1Q81 - chains A and N of the 31 polymer chains in the assembly; structure by X-ray diffraction, 2.95 A resolution.

# Chain A
Molecule: 23S ribosomal RNA
From: Haloarcula marismortui
Sequence (2922 nucleotides; each row starts with the number of its first residue):
     2 UUGGCUACUA UGCCAGCUGG UGGAUUGCUC GGCUCAGGCG CUGAUGAAGG ACGUGCCAAG
    62 CUGCGAUAAG CCAUGGGGAG CCGCACGGAG GCGAAGAACC AUGGAUUUCC GAAUGAGAAU
   122 CUCUCUAACA AUUGCUUCGC GCAAUGAGGA ACCCCGAGAA CUGAAACAUC UCAGUAUCGG
   182 GAGGAACAGA AAACGCAAUG UGAUGUCGUU AGUAACCGCG AGUGAACGCG AUACAGCCCA
   242 AACCGAAGCC CUCACGGGCA AUGUGGUGUC AGGGCUACCU CUCAUCAGCC GACCGUCUCG
   302 ACGAAGUCUC UUGGAACAGA GCGUGAUACA GGGUGACAAC CCCGUACUCG AGACCAGUAC
   362 GACGUGCGGU AGUGCCAGAG UAGCGGGGGU UGGAUAUCCC UCGCGAAUAA CGCAGGCAUC
   422 GACUGCGAAG GCUAAACACA ACCUGAGACC GAUAGUGAAC AAGUAGUGUG AACGAACGCU
   482 GCAAAGUACC CUCAGAAGGG AGGCGAAAUA GAGCAUGAAA UCAGUUGGCG AUCGAGCGAC
   542 AGGGCAUACA AGGUCCCUCG ACGAAUGACC GACGCGCGAG CGUCCAGUAA GACUCACGGG
   602 AAGCCGAUGU UCUGUCGUAC GUUUUGAAAA ACGAGCCAGG GAGUGUGUCU GCAUGGCAAG
   662 UCUAACCGGA GUAUCCGGGG AGGCACAGGG AAACCGACAU GGCCGCAGGG CUUUGCCCGA
   722 GGGCCGCCGU CUUCAAGGGC GGGGAGCCAU GUGGACACGA CCCGAAUCCG GACGAUCUAC
   782 GCAUGGACAA GAUGAAGCGU GCCGAAAGGC ACGUGGAAGU CUGUUAGAGU UGGUGUCCUA
   842 CAAUACCCUC UCGUGAUCUA UGUGUAGGGG UGAAAGGCCC AUCGAGUCCG GCAACAGCUG
   902 GUUCCAAUCG AAACAUGUCG AAGCAUGACC UCCGCCGAGG UAGUCUGUGA GGUAGAGCGA
   962 CCGAUUGGUG UGUCCGCCUC CGAGAGGAGU CGGCACACCU GUCAAACUCC AAACUUACAG
  1022 ACGCCGUUUG ACGCGGGGAU UCCGGUGCGC GGGGUAAGCC UGUGUACCAG GAGGGGAACA
  1082 ACCCAGAGAU AGGUUAAGGU CCCCAAGUGU GGAUUAAGUG UAAUCCUCUG AAGGUGGUCU
  1142 CGAGCCCUAG ACAGCCGGGA GGUGAGCUUA GAAGCAGCUA CCCUCUAAGA AAAGCGUAAC
  1202 AGCUUACCGG CCGAGGUUUG AGGCGCCCAA AAUGAUCGGG ACUCAAAUCC ACCACCGAGA
  1262 CCUGUCCGUA CCACUCAUAC UGGUAAUCGA GUAGAUUGGC GCUCUAAUUG GAUGGAAGUA
  1322 GGGGUGAAAA CUCCUAUGGA CCGAUUAGUG ACGAAAAUCC UGGCCAUAGU AGCAGCGAUA
  1382 GUCGGGUGAG AACCCCGACG GCCUAAUGGA UAAGGGUUCC UCAGCACUGC UGAUCAGCUG
  1442 AGGGUUAGCC GGUCCUAAGU CAUACCGCAA CUCGACUAUG ACGAAAUGGG AAACGGGUUA
  1502 AUAUUCCCGU GCCACUAUGC AGUGAAAGUU GACGCCCUGG GGUCGAUCAC GCUGGGCAUU
  1562 CGCCCAGUCG AACCGUCCAA CUCCGUGGAA GCCGUAAUGG CAGGAAGCGG ACGAACGGCG
  1622 GCAUAGGGAA ACGUGAUUCA ACCUGGGGCC CAUGAAAAGA CGAGCAUAGU GUCCGUACCG
  1682 AGAACCGACA CAGGUGUCCA UGGCGGCGAA AGCCAAGGCC UGUCGGGAGC AACCAACGUU
  1742 AGGGAAUUCG GCAAGUUAGU CCCGUACCUU CGGAAGAAGG GAUGCCUGCU CCGGAACGGA
  1802 GCAGGUCGCA GUGACUCGGA AGCUCGGACU GUCUAGUAAC AACAUAGGUG ACCGCAAAUC
  1862 CGCAAGGACU CGUACGGUCA CUGAAUCCUG CCCAGUGCAG GUAUCUGAAC ACCUCGUACA
  1922 AGAGGACGAA GGACCUGUCA ACGGCGGGGG UAACUAUGAC CCUCUUAAGG UAGCGUAGUA
  1982 CCUUGCCGCA UCAGUAGCGG CUUGCAUGAA UGGAUUAACC AGAGCUUCAC UGUCCCAACG
  2042 UUGGGCCCGG UGAACUGUAC AUUCCAGUGC GGAGUCUGGA GACACCCAGG GGGAAGCGAA
  2102 GACCCUAUGG AGCUUUACUG CAGGCUGUCG CUGAGACGUG GUCGCCGAUG UGCAGCAUAG
  2162 GUAGGAGACA CUACACAGGU ACCCGCGCUA GCGGGCCACC GAGUCAACAG UGAAAUACUA
  2222 CCCGUCGGUG ACUGCGACUC UCACUCCGGG AGGAGGACAC CGAUAGCCGG GCAGUUUGAC
  2282 UGGGGCGGUA CGCGCUCGAA AAGAUAUCGA GCGCGCCCUA UGGCUAUCUC AGCCGGGACA
  2342 GAGACCCGGC GAAGAGUGCA AGAGCAAAAG AUAGCUUGAC AGUGUUCUUC CCAACGAGGA
  2402 ACGCUGACGC GAAAGCGUGG UCUAGCGAAC CAAUUAGCCU GCUUGAUGCG GGCAAUUGAU
  2462 GACAGAAAAG CUACCCUAGG GAUAACAGAG UCGUCACUCG CAAGAGCACA UAUCGACCGA
  2522 GUGGCUUGCU ACCUCGAUGU CGGUUCCCUC CAUCCUGCCC GUGCAGAAGC GGGCAAGGGU
  2582 GAGGUUGUUC GCCUAUUAAA GGAGGUCGUG AGCUGGGUUU AGACCGUCGU GAGACAGGUC
  2642 GGCUGCUAUC UACUGGGUGU GUAAUGGUGU CUGACAAGAA CGACCGUAUA GUACGAGAGG
  2702 AACUACGGUU GGUGGCCACU GGUGUACCGG UUGUUCGAGA GAGCACGUGC CGGGUAGCCA
  2762 CGCCACACGG GGUAAGAGCU GAACGCAUCU AAGCUCGAAA CCCACUUGGA AAAGAGACAC
  2822 CGCCGAGGUC CCGCGUACAA GACGCGGUCG AUAGACUCGG GGUGUGCGCG UCGAGGUAAC
  2882 GAGACGUUAA GCCCACGAGC ACUAACAGAC CAAAGCCAUC AU
Not modelled in the structure: 2-9, 126-127, 715, 971-998, 1560, 1952-1963, 2137-2236, 2339-2343, 2665-2666, 2915-2923
Bound ions: Mg2+ site 1 near G28 (its only coordinating residue here); Na+ site 1: C40, G41; Na+ site 2: G56, A59, G61; Na+ site 3 near G66 (its only coordinating residue here); Mg2+ site 2 near U115 (its only coordinating residue here); Na+ site 4: C141, G142; Na+ site 5 near U146 (its only coordinating residue here); Mg2+ site 3: C162, U2276; K+ site 1: C162, U163, U172; Mg2+ site 4: A165, A167, C168; Na+ site 6: A165, A166; Mg2+ site 5: A166, G219; 63 more Na+ sites not listed; 94 more Mg2+ sites not listed; 1 more K+ sites not listed
Ligand contacts: puromycin-5'-monophosphate (PPU): G2102, A2103, A2486, C2487, U2541, C2542, G2588, C2608, G2618, U2619, U2620
What the authors report for this chain:
  - binding site for minihelix-puromycin: G2588
  - binding site for puromycin-5'-monophosphate: A2486
  - catalytic residues: A2486 (proposed by the authors, not directly observed)

# Chain N
Molecule: L15 Ribosomal Protein
From: Haloarcula marismortui
Sequence (194 residues; row label = number of the first residue in the row):
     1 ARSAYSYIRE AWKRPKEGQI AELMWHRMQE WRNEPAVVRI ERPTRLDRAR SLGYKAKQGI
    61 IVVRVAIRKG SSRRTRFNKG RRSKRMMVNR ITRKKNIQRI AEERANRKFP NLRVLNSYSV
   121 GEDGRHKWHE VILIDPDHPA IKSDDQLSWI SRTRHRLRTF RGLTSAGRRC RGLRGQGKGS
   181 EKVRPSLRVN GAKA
Bound ions: Na+ site 1: Asn-106, Phe-109, Leu-112; Na+ site 2: Lys-193 (shared with U391(A), U392(A) of chain A)

# How chain A and chain N interact
Pairs across the interface (267):
  G44(A) / Arg-156(N)  base contact
  U133(A) / Lys-108(N)  hydrogen bond to the sugar
  U133(A) / Pro-110(N)  base contact
  U134(A) / Lys-108(N)  phosphate contact
  U134(A) / Phe-109(N)  sugar contact
  U134(A) / Asn-111(N)  hydrogen bond to the sugar
  G135(A) / Arg-39(N)  salt bridge to the phosphate
  G135(A) / Ile-61(N)  phosphate contact
  G135(A) / Phe-109(N)  phosphate contact
  G135(A) / Asn-111(N)  hydrogen bond to the sugar
  G135(A) / Asp-135(N)  hydrogen bond to the sugar
  C136(A) / Arg-39(N)  salt bridge to the phosphate
  C136(A) / Gln-58(N)  phosphate contact
  C136(A) / His-138(N)  hydrogen bond to the sugar
  U137(A) / Gln-58(N)  phosphate contact
  A145(A) / Asn-111(N)  sugar contact
  A145(A) / Asp-137(N)  sugar contact
  C154(A) / Arg-188(N)  salt bridge to the phosphate
  C155(A) / Arg-161(N)  hydrogen bond to the sugar
  C155(A) / Arg-171(N)  hydrogen bond to the phosphate
  C155(A) / Ser-186(N)  hydrogen bond to the phosphate
  C155(A) / Arg-188(N)  salt bridge to the phosphate
  C155(A) / Val-189(N)  hydrogen bond to the phosphate
  C156(A) / Arg-99(N)  hydrogen bond to the phosphate
  C156(A) / Phe-160(N)  sugar contact
  C156(A) / Arg-161(N)  sugar contact
  C156(A) / Arg-171(N)  salt bridge to the phosphate
  C156(A) / Ser-186(N)  phosphate contact
  C156(A) / Leu-187(N)  hydrogen bond to the phosphate
  C156(A) / Arg-188(N)  hydrogen bond to the phosphate
  G157(A) / Lys-95(N)  hydrogen bond to the sugar
  G157(A) / Arg-99(N)  salt bridge to the phosphate
  G157(A) / Leu-187(N)  phosphate contact
  A158(A) / Arg-93(N)  salt bridge to the phosphate
  A158(A) / Lys-94(N)  hydrogen bond to the phosphate
  G159(A) / Arg-74(N)  salt bridge to the phosphate
  G159(A) / Arg-93(N)  salt bridge to the phosphate
  A160(A) / Arg-81(N)  hydrogen bond to the sugar
  A160(A) / Arg-85(N)  salt bridge to the phosphate
  A161(A) / Arg-81(N)  phosphate contact
  A161(A) / Arg-82(N)  hydrogen bond to the phosphate
  U170(A) / Arg-82(N)  salt bridge to the phosphate
  U170(A) / Ser-83(N)  hydrogen bond to the phosphate
  U170(A) / Lys-84(N)  hydrogen bond to the phosphate
  C171(A) / Arg-82(N)  salt bridge to the phosphate
  C171(A) / Lys-84(N)  phosphate contact
  U172(A) / Arg-82(N)  hydrogen bond to the base
  A174(A) / Arg-85(N)  base contact
  G175(A) / Lys-94(N)  base contact
  G175(A) / Gly-191(N)  sugar contact
  G175(A) / Ala-192(N)  sugar contact
  G175(A) / Lys-193(N)  salt bridge to the phosphate
  G181(A) / Arg-107(N)  hydrogen bond to the sugar
  G181(A) / Phe-160(N)  hydrogen bond to the base
  G182(A) / Leu-157(N)  phosphate contact
  A183(A) / Arg-156(N)  sugar contact
  A183(A) / Leu-157(N)  sugar contact
  A183(A) / Arg-161(N)  sugar contact
  G184(A) / Thr-153(N)  phosphate contact
  G184(A) / Arg-156(N)  salt bridge to the phosphate
  A187(A) / Arg-154(N)  salt bridge to the phosphate
  A187(A) / Arg-161(N)  phosphate contact
  C188(A) / Arg-154(N)  phosphate contact
  C188(A) / Arg-161(N)  salt bridge to the phosphate
  C188(A) / Leu-163(N)  phosphate contact
  C188(A) / Arg-171(N)  hydrogen bond to the phosphate
  C188(A) / Pro-185(N)  hydrogen bond to the sugar
  C188(A) / Ser-186(N)  sugar contact
  A189(A) / Leu-163(N)  phosphate contact
  A189(A) / Arg-168(N)  salt bridge to the phosphate
  A189(A) / Arg-171(N)  salt bridge to the phosphate
  A189(A) / Leu-173(N)  sugar contact
  A189(A) / Arg-184(N)  hydrogen bond to the phosphate
  A189(A) / Pro-185(N)  sugar contact
  G190(A) / Leu-173(N)  phosphate contact
  G190(A) / Gln-176(N)  phosphate contact
  G190(A) / Arg-184(N)  salt bridge to the phosphate
  A191(A) / Gln-176(N)  hydrogen bond to the phosphate
  A192(A) / Gln-176(N)  hydrogen bond to the phosphate
  A193(A) / Arg-174(N)  phosphate contact
  A193(A) / Gln-176(N)  phosphate contact
  A194(A) / Gln-176(N)  sugar contact
  A194(A) / Gly-177(N)  phosphate contact
  C195(A) / Lys-178(N)  hydrogen bond to the phosphate
  A204(A) / Gln-176(N)  sugar contact
  U205(A) / Arg-184(N)  phosphate contact
  G206(A) / Arg-184(N)  phosphate contact
  G206(A) / Pro-185(N)  phosphate contact
  U207(A) / Pro-185(N)  phosphate contact
  G225(A) / Lys-193(N)  salt bridge to the phosphate
  A226(A) / Glu-181(N)  sugar contact
  A226(A) / Lys-182(N)  sugar contact
  A227(A) / Glu-181(N)  sugar contact
  C240(A) / Gln-146(N)  hydrogen bond to the phosphate
  A241(A) / Arg-50(N)  sugar contact
  A241(A) / Ser-51(N)  sugar contact
  A242(A) / Ser-3(N)  phosphate contact
  A242(A) / Tyr-5(N)  phosphate contact
  A242(A) / Arg-50(N)  salt bridge to the phosphate
  A243(A) / Ala-1(N)  hydrogen bond to the phosphate
  A243(A) / Ser-3(N)  phosphate contact
  C244(A) / Ala-1(N)  hydrogen bond to the phosphate
  C250(A) / Ala-140(N)  sugar contact
  C251(A) / Gln-58(N)  hydrogen bond to the sugar
  C251(A) / His-138(N)  sugar contact
  C251(A) / Pro-139(N)  phosphate contact
  C251(A) / Ala-140(N)  sugar contact
  C251(A) / Ser-143(N)  phosphate contact
  C252(A) / Pro-139(N)  phosphate contact
  G259(A) / Gln-58(N)  base contact
  C260(A) / Gln-58(N)  sugar contact
  A261(A) / Arg-42(N)  salt bridge to the phosphate
  A261(A) / Ala-56(N)  sugar contact
  A262(A) / Arg-42(N)  salt bridge to the phosphate
  U263(A) / Arg-42(N)  hydrogen bond to the sugar
  U263(A) / Leu-46(N)  phosphate contact
  G264(A) / Tyr-5(N)  hydrogen bond to the phosphate
  G264(A) / Leu-46(N)  phosphate contact
  G264(A) / Arg-50(N)  salt bridge to the phosphate
  G264(A) / Ala-56(N)  sugar contact
  U265(A) / Arg-50(N)  salt bridge to the phosphate
  U265(A) / Lys-55(N)  phosphate contact
  U265(A) / Ala-56(N)  hydrogen bond to the phosphate
  G266(A) / Lys-55(N)  salt bridge to the phosphate
  G266(A) / Lys-57(N)  salt bridge to the phosphate
  G266(A) / Asp-144(N)  phosphate contact
  C376(A) / Ala-1(N)  hydrogen bond to the sugar
  C377(A) / Ala-1(N)  sugar contact
  C377(A) / Arg-2(N)  phosphate contact
  A378(A) / Arg-9(N)  salt bridge to the phosphate
  G379(A) / Arg-9(N)  sugar contact
  G379(A) / Arg-48(N)  phosphate contact
  G379(A) / Ser-51(N)  hydrogen bond to the base
  A380(A) / Arg-9(N)  phosphate contact
  A380(A) / Trp-12(N)  sugar contact
  A380(A) / Lys-13(N)  base contact
  A380(A) / Arg-45(N)  salt bridge to the phosphate
  A380(A) / Arg-48(N)  salt bridge to the phosphate
  G381(A) / Lys-13(N)  base contact
  G381(A) / Pro-15(N)  base contact
  G381(A) / Arg-45(N)  salt bridge to the phosphate
  G381(A) / Arg-48(N)  salt bridge to the phosphate
  A383(A) / Arg-174(N)  salt bridge to the phosphate
  G388(A) / Arg-90(N)  hydrogen bond to the sugar
  G388(A) / Thr-92(N)  base contact
  G389(A) / Arg-90(N)  salt bridge to the phosphate
  G390(A) / Lys-84(N)  salt bridge to the phosphate
  G390(A) / Lys-94(N)  sugar contact
  G390(A) / Ala-194(N)  base contact
  U391(A) / Lys-84(N)  salt bridge to the phosphate
  U391(A) / Arg-85(N)  salt bridge to the phosphate
  U391(A) / Lys-193(N)  hydrogen bond to the sugar
  U391(A) / Ala-194(N)  sugar contact
  U392(A) / Lys-182(N)  hydrogen bond to the sugar
  U392(A) / Lys-193(N)  sugar contact
  G393(A) / Glu-181(N)  base contact
  G393(A) / Lys-182(N)  hydrogen bond to the base
  G394(A) / Lys-178(N)  base contact
  G394(A) / Gly-179(N)  base contact
  G394(A) / Glu-181(N)  hydrogen bond to the base
  G394(A) / Lys-182(N)  hydrogen bond to the base
  U398(A) / Gly-179(N)  hydrogen bond to the sugar
  C399(A) / Gly-172(N)  phosphate contact
  C399(A) / Lys-178(N)  phosphate contact
  C399(A) / Gly-179(N)  sugar contact
  C399(A) / Ala-194(N)  sugar contact
  C400(A) / Lys-94(N)  hydrogen bond to the sugar
  C400(A) / Arg-169(N)  phosphate contact
  C400(A) / Cys-170(N)  sugar contact
  C400(A) / Gly-172(N)  phosphate contact
  C401(A) / Thr-92(N)  hydrogen bond to the base
  C401(A) / Arg-93(N)  hydrogen bond to the sugar
  C401(A) / Lys-94(N)  sugar contact
  C401(A) / Asn-96(N)  phosphate contact
  U402(A) / Gly-70(N)  hydrogen bond to the phosphate
  U402(A) / Thr-92(N)  sugar contact
  U402(A) / Asn-96(N)  phosphate contact
  U402(A) / Ile-97(N)  hydrogen bond to the phosphate
  C403(A) / Lys-69(N)  phosphate contact
  C403(A) / Gly-70(N)  hydrogen bond to the phosphate
  C403(A) / Lys-127(N)  salt bridge to the phosphate
  G404(A) / Lys-69(N)  salt bridge to the phosphate
  G404(A) / Glu-122(N)  phosphate contact
  C405(A) / Lys-16(N)  salt bridge to the phosphate
  A407(A) / Arg-14(N)  salt bridge to the phosphate
  U409(A) / Lys-13(N)  hydrogen bond to the base
  G416(A) / Lys-178(N)  salt bridge to the phosphate
  G417(A) / Lys-178(N)  hydrogen bond to the sugar
  A430(A) / Arg-48(N)  sugar contact
  G431(A) / Arg-48(N)  salt bridge to the phosphate
  G431(A) / Ser-51(N)  sugar contact
  G431(A) / Leu-52(N)  hydrogen bond to the sugar
  G431(A) / Asn-116(N)  hydrogen bond to the phosphate
  G432(A) / Asn-116(N)  hydrogen bond to the phosphate
  G432(A) / Trp-149(N)  hydrogen bond to the sugar
  G432(A) / Ser-165(N)  phosphate contact
  C433(A) / Trp-149(N)  sugar contact
  C433(A) / Arg-158(N)  salt bridge to the phosphate
  C433(A) / Arg-168(N)  salt bridge to the phosphate
  U434(A) / His-155(N)  salt bridge to the phosphate
  A435(A) / Arg-154(N)  salt bridge to the phosphate
  C770(A) / Lys-79(N)  phosphate contact
  C770(A) / Gly-80(N)  hydrogen bond to the phosphate
  C770(A) / Arg-81(N)  hydrogen bond to the phosphate
  G771(A) / Lys-79(N)  salt bridge to the phosphate
  G771(A) / Arg-81(N)  salt bridge to the phosphate
  G869(A) / Asn-78(N)  sugar contact
  G869(A) / Lys-79(N)  salt bridge to the phosphate
  G870(A) / Asn-78(N)  phosphate contact
  C1467(A) / Pro-35(N)  phosphate contact
  C1467(A) / Ala-36(N)  hydrogen bond to the phosphate
  G1468(A) / Ala-36(N)  phosphate contact
  C1469(A) / Arg-68(N)  salt bridge to the phosphate
  C1469(A) / Arg-73(N)  salt bridge to the phosphate
  C1469(A) / Arg-104(N)  salt bridge to the phosphate
  A1470(A) / Arg-68(N)  salt bridge to the phosphate
  A1470(A) / Ser-72(N)  phosphate contact
  A1470(A) / Arg-73(N)  hydrogen bond to the phosphate
  A1470(A) / Arg-93(N)  salt bridge to the phosphate
  A1470(A) / Lys-95(N)  hydrogen bond to the sugar
  A1470(A) / Ile-100(N)  phosphate contact
  A1471(A) / Ile-100(N)  phosphate contact
  A1471(A) / Arg-104(N)  salt bridge to the phosphate
  A1471(A) / Arg-107(N)  phosphate contact
  C1472(A) / Arg-107(N)  salt bridge to the phosphate
  C1864(A) / Arg-73(N)  sugar contact
  C1864(A) / Arg-74(N)  sugar contact
  C1864(A) / Thr-75(N)  phosphate contact
  G2121(A) / Arg-76(N)  base contact
  G2121(A) / Ser-83(N)  sugar contact
  G2121(A) / Met-86(N)  hydrogen bond to the base
  C2122(A) / Arg-76(N)  hydrogen bond to the sugar
  C2122(A) / Met-86(N)  hydrogen bond to the sugar
  A2123(A) / Arg-76(N)  sugar contact
  A2123(A) / Val-88(N)  hydrogen bond to the phosphate
  A2123(A) / Asn-89(N)  hydrogen bond to the phosphate
  G2124(A) / Asn-89(N)  phosphate contact
  G2131(A) / Lys-16(N)  phosphate contact
  G2131(A) / Gly-124(N)  hydrogen bond to the base
  C2132(A) / Lys-16(N)  salt bridge to the phosphate
  C2132(A) / Asp-123(N)  sugar contact
  C2132(A) / Gly-124(N)  hydrogen bond to the sugar
  U2133(A) / Trp-25(N)  phosphate contact
  C2243(A) / Trp-25(N)  base contact
  A2244(A) / Trp-25(N)  hydrogen bond to the sugar
  A2244(A) / Gln-29(N)  sugar contact
  A2244(A) / Arg-32(N)  hydrogen bond to the phosphate
  C2245(A) / Gln-29(N)  phosphate contact
  C2245(A) / Arg-32(N)  salt bridge to the phosphate
  U2246(A) / Arg-125(N)  salt bridge to the phosphate
  C2262(A) / Arg-125(N)  sugar contact
  G2263(A) / Lys-69(N)  sugar contact
  G2263(A) / Gly-70(N)  phosphate contact
  G2263(A) / Ser-71(N)  phosphate contact
  G2263(A) / Arg-73(N)  sugar contact
  A2264(A) / Ser-71(N)  hydrogen bond to the phosphate
  U2265(A) / Arg-90(N)  phosphate contact
  A2266(A) / Arg-90(N)  salt bridge to the phosphate
  G2272(A) / Arg-76(N)  base contact
  C2273(A) / Arg-76(N)  hydrogen bond to the base
  C2273(A) / Phe-77(N)  sugar contact
  A2274(A) / Phe-77(N)  sugar contact
  A2274(A) / Gly-80(N)  phosphate contact
  A2274(A) / Arg-81(N)  hydrogen bond to the sugar
  A2274(A) / Met-86(N)  base contact
  G2275(A) / Gly-80(N)  phosphate contact
  G2275(A) / Arg-81(N)  sugar contact
Interface residues without a listed pair, chain A (131 interface residues in all): A144, U146, A169, C173, U176, A186, C239, G269, A288, A408, A436, A1865
Interface residues without a listed pair, chain N (122 interface residues in all): Tyr-54, Gly-59, Ala-66, Met-87, Ile-91, Glu-103, Leu-112, Asp-145, Gly-162, Val-183

# Overview
131 residues of chain A face 122 of chain N across their interface; the contacts include 72 hydrogen bonds and
61 salt bridges. Among the polar pairs are U172(A)/Arg-82(N), G181(A)/Phe-160(N) and G379(A)/Ser-51(N).
Ligands of chain A: puromycin-5'-monophosphate. The paper reports the catalytic residue A2486(A); a binding
site for minihelix-puromycin at G2588(A).
Here chain A is 23S ribosomal RNA and chain N is L15 Ribosomal Protein, both from Haloarcula marismortui.
Entry 1Q81 (Crystal Structure of minihelix with 3' puromycin bound to A-site of the 50S ribosomal subunit) was
determined by X-ray diffraction together with 1Q7Y, 1Q82, 1Q86 and 1M90 from the same study.
